Entry 6V2D (X-ray diffraction, 2.10 A resolution); this record covers chains A and B.

== Chain A ==
Protein: Chromodomain Y-like protein 2
Source organism: Homo sapiens
Notes: fragment: Chromodomain
UniProtKB: Q8N8U2 (CDYL2_HUMAN); numbering as in UniProt (aligned over 2-64)
Sequence (64 residues; row label = number of the first residue in the row):
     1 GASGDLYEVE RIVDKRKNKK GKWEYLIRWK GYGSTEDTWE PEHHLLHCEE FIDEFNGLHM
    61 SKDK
Not modelled in the structure: 1-2, 59-64
Sequence notes: expression tag (1)

== Chain B ==
Protein: UNC3866
Sequence (6 residues; numbered 1 to 6; the number before each row is that of its first residue):
     1 XFALXX
Modified positions: 5R0 (4-tert-butylbenzoic acid) at position 1; ELY (N~6~,N~6~-diethyl-L-lysine) at position 5; 5R5 (methyl L-serinate) at position 6

== Chain A / chain B interface ==
Contacting residue pairs - 34 pairs, chain A then chain B:
  Gly4(A) - Leu4(B)
  Asp5(A) - Ala3(B)
  Asp5(A) - Leu4(B)
  Asp5(A) - ELY_5(B)  hydrogen bond (backbone-backbone)
  Leu6(A) - Ala3(B)
  Leu6(A) - Leu4(B)
  Tyr7(A) - 5R0_1(B)
  Tyr7(A) - Phe2(B)
  Tyr7(A) - Ala3(B)  hydrogen bond (backbone-backbone)
  Tyr7(A) - ELY_5(B)
  Glu8(A) - 5R0_1(B)
  Glu8(A) - Phe2(B)
  Val9(A) - 5R0_1(B)
  Val9(A) - Ala3(B)  hydrophobic
  Trp29(A) - Ala3(B)
  Trp29(A) - Leu4(B)
  Trp29(A) - ELY_5(B)
  Tyr32(A) - ELY_5(B)
  Thr38(A) - ELY_5(B)
  Thr38(A) - 5R5_6(B)
  Glu40(A) - Leu4(B)
  Glu40(A) - ELY_5(B)
  Glu40(A) - 5R5_6(B)  hydrogen bond (side chain-backbone)
  His44(A) - Ala3(B)
  His44(A) - Leu4(B)  hydrogen bond (backbone-backbone)
  His44(A) - 5R5_6(B)
  Leu45(A) - Phe2(B)
  Leu45(A) - Ala3(B)  hydrophobic
  Leu46(A) - 5R0_1(B)
  Leu46(A) - Phe2(B)  hydrogen bond (backbone-backbone)
  His47(A) - 5R0_1(B)
  Cys48(A) - Phe2(B)
  Glu50(A) - 5R0_1(B)
  Phe51(A) - 5R0_1(B)
Interface residues without a listed pair, chain A (19 interface residues in all): Trp39, Pro41
The authors on this interface:
  - interface residues, chain A: His47(A), Glu50(A), Phe51(A)

== Overview ==
19 residues of chain A face 6 of chain B across their interface, with 5 hydrogen bonds. Among the polar pairs
are Glu40(A)-5R5_6(B), Asp5(A)-ELY_5(B) and Tyr7(A)-Ala3(B). The paper reports interface residues His47(A),
Glu50(A) and Phe51(A).
Here chain A is Chromodomain Y-like protein 2 (Homo sapiens) and chain B is UNC3866. Entry 6V2D (Crystal
Structure of chromodomain of CDYL2 in complex with inhibitor UNC3866) was determined by X-ray diffraction
(same publication as 6V2H, 6V2R, 6V2S, 6V3N, 6V41 and 6V8W).
